8E8X - chains 2 and 4 of the 6 polymer chains in the assembly; structure by electron microscopy, 2.91 A resolution.

# Chain 2
Molecule: Capsid protein VP2
Organism: Human poliovirus 3 strain Sabin
UniProtKB: P03302 (POLG_POL3L); residues 9-271 here correspond to UniProt positions 78-340 (UniProt number = residue number + 69)
Amino-acid sequence (263 residues; numbered 9 to 271; the number before each row is that of its first residue):
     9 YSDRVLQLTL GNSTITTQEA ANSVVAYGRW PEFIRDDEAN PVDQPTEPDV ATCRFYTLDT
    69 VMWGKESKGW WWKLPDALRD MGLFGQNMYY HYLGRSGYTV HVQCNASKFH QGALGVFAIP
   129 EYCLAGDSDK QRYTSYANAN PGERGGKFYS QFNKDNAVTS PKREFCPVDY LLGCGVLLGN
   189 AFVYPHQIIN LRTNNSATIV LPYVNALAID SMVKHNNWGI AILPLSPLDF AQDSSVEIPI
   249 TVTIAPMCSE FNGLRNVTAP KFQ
Unresolved in the structure: 271
Swiss-Prot annotation at these positions:
  - site: Q271 (Cleavage)

# Chain 4
Molecule: Capsid protein VP4
Organism: Human poliovirus 3 strain Sabin
UniProtKB: A0A2H4Z5W5 (A0A2H4Z5W5_9ENTO); residue numbers follow UniProt; this construct covers 2-69
Amino-acid sequence (68 residues; row label = number of the first residue in the row):
     2 GAQVSSQKVG AHENSNRAYG GSTINYTTIN YYKDSASNAA SKQDYSQDPS KFTEPLKDVL
    62 IKTAPALN
Unresolved in the structure: 16-23, 69

# How chain 2 and chain 4 interact
Residue-residue contacts (15; chain 2 residue first):
  S10(2) with L68(4)
  D11(2) with L68(4)
  R12(2) with L68(4)
  A29(2) with L68(4)
  N30(2) with L57(4); K58(4); D59(4)
  S31(2) with L57(4); K58(4), hydrogen bond (backbone-backbone)
  V32(2) with P56(4)
  V33(2) with P56(4), hydrogen bond (backbone-backbone)
  Y35(2) with K52(4); F53(4), hydrophobic
  W38(2) with K58(4)
  T201(2) with L68(4)
Also at the interface, not in a pair above, chain 2 (13 interface residues in all): A28, G36
Also at the interface, not in a pair above, chain 4 (9 interface residues in all): L61, A67

# Overview
13 residues of chain 2 face 9 of chain 4 across their interface, with 2 hydrogen bonds. Main-chain hydrogen
bonds include S31(2)-K58(4) and V33(2)-P56(4).
Chain 2 is Capsid protein VP2 and chain 4 is Capsid protein VP4, both from Human poliovirus 3 strain Sabin;
the structure, 9H2 Fab-Sabin poliovirus 3 complex, was determined by electron microscopy together with 8E8L,
8E8R, 8E8S, 8E8Y and 8E8Z from the same study.
